Entry 6XBM (electron microscopy, 3.14 A resolution); this record covers chains A and B of the 5 polymer chains in the assembly.

# Chain A
Name: Guanine nucleotide-binding protein G(i) subunit alpha-1
Organism: Homo sapiens
UniProt: P63096 (GNAI1_HUMAN); residues 1-354 here = UniProt positions 1-354
Sequence (354 residues; numbered 1 to 354; the number before each row is that of its first residue):
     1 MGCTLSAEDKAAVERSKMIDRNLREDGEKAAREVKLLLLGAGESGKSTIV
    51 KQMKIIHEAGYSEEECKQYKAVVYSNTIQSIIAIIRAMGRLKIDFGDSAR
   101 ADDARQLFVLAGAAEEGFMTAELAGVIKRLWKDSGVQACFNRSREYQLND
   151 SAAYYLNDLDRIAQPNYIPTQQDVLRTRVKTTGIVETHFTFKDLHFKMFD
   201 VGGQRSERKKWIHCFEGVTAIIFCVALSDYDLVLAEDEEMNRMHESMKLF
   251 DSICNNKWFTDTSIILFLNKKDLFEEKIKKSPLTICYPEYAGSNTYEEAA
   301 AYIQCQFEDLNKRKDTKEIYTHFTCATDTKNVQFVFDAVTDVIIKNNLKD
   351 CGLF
Unresolved in the structure: 1-4, 55-182, 234-240
UniProt features mapped onto this chain:
  - region: Lys35 to Thr48 (G1 motif), Asp173 to Thr181 (G2 motif), Phe196 to Arg205 (G3 motif), Ile265 to Asp272 (G4 motif), Thr324 to Thr329 (G5 motif)
  - binding site (GTP): Glu43 to Thr48, Ser151, Leu175 to Thr181, Asp200 to Gln204, Asn269 to Asp272, Ala326
  - binding site (Mg(2+)): Ser47, Thr181
  - modified residue: Arg178 (ADP-ribosylarginine), Gln204 (Deamidated glutamine), Cys351 (ADP-ribosylcysteine)
  - lipidation: Gly2 (N-myristoyl glycine), Cys3 (S-palmitoyl cysteine)
  - natural variant: Gly40 (G40C: In NEDHISB; G40R: In NEDHISB), Gly45 (G45D: In NEDHISB), Thr48 (T48I: In NEDHISB; T48K: In NEDHISB), Gln52 (Q52P: In NEDHISB), Ser75 (deletion: In NEDHISB; uncertain significance), Gln172 (deletion: In NEDHISB), Asp173 (D173V: In NEDHISB), Glu186 to Phe189 (deletion: In NEDHISB; uncertain significance), Cys224 (C224Y: In NEDHISB), Lys270 (K270N: In NEDHISB; K270R: In NEDHISB), Asp272 (D272G: In NEDHISB), Ala326 (A326P: In NEDHISB), 1 further natural variant entry in UniProt
  - mutagenesis: Gly42 (G42R: Abolishes switch to an activated conformation and dissociation from beta and gamma subunits upon GTP binding. Abolishes interaction with RGS family members), Glu116 (E116L: Enhances interaction (inactive GDP-bound) with RGS14), Gln147 (Q147L: Enhances interaction (inactive GDP-bound) with RGS14), Glu245 (E245L: Enhances interaction (inactive GDP-bound) with RGS14)

# Chain B
Name: Guanine nucleotide-binding protein G(I)/G(S)/G(T) subunit beta-1
Organism: Homo sapiens
UniProt: P62873 (GBB1_HUMAN); residues 2-340 here = UniProt positions 2-340
Sequence (344 residues; each row starts with the number of its first residue; numbers below 1 keep their minus sign (Pro-3 is residue -3)):
    -3 PGSSGSELDQLRQEAEQLKNQIRDARKACADATLSQITNNIDPVGRIQMR
    47 TRRTLRGHLAKIYAMHWGTDSRLLVSASQDGKLIIWDSYTTNKVHAIPLR
    97 SSWVMTCAYAPSGNYVACGGLDNICSIYNLKTREGNVRVSRELAGHTGYL
   147 SCCRFLDDNQIVTSSGDTTCALWDIETGQQTTTFTGHTGDVMSLSLAPDT
   197 RLFVSGACDASAKLWDVREGMCRQTFTGHESDINAICFFPNGNAFATGSD
   247 DATCRLFDLRADQELMTYSHDNIICGITSVSFSKSGRLLLAGYDDFNCNV
   297 WDALKADRAGVLAGHDNRVSCLGVTDDGMAVATGSWDSFLKIWN
Unresolved in the structure: -3 to 1
Construct notes: expression tag (-3 to 1)
UniProt features mapped onto this chain:
  - modified residue: Ser2 (N-acetylserine), His266 (Phosphohistidine)
  - natural variant: Leu30 (L30F: In MRD42; uncertain significance), Arg52 (R52G: In MRD42), Gly64 (G64V: In MRD42), Asp76 (D76E: In MRD42; D76G: In MRD42), Gly77 (G77S: In MRD42), Lys78 (K78R: In MRD42), Ile80 (I80N: In MRD42; I80T: In MRD42), His91 (H91R: In MRD42; uncertain significance), Ala92 (A92T: In MRD42), Pro94 (P94S: In MRD42), Leu95 (L95P: In MRD42), Arg96 (R96L: In MRD42), 5 further natural variant entries in UniProt

# How chain A and chain B interact
Pairs across the interface (47):
  Val13(A) with Asn88(B)
  Arg15(A) with Val90(B), hydrogen bond (side chain-backbone); His91(B), hydrogen bond
  Ser16(A) with Asn88(B), hydrogen bond; Lys89(B), hydrogen bond (side chain-backbone)
  Ile19(A) with Lys89(B)
  Asp20(A) with Lys89(B), salt bridge
  Leu23(A) with Gly53(B); Leu55(B); Lys78(B); Ile80(B), hydrophobic
  Asp26(A) with Lys78(B), salt bridge
  Gly27(A) with Leu55(B)
  Gly183(A) with Asn119(B)
  Ile184(A) with Trp99(B); Leu117(B), hydrogen bond (backbone-backbone)
  Phe199(A) with Trp99(B), hydrophobic
  Gln204(A) with Leu117(B); Asn119(B); Gly144(B), hydrogen bond (side chain-backbone); Tyr145(B)
  Ser206(A) with Tyr145(B); Gly162(B); Asp186(B)
  Glu207(A) with Asp186(B), hydrogen bond (backbone-side chain)
  Lys209(A) with Asp228(B), salt bridge
  Lys210(A) with Met101(B); Tyr145(B); Met188(B); Cys204(B); Asp228(B), salt bridge; Asn230(B), hydrogen bond; Asp246(B), salt bridge
  His213(A) with Lys57(B); Tyr59(B); Trp332(B)
  Cys214(A) with Lys57(B); Tyr59(B); Gln75(B); Trp99(B); Met101(B), hydrophobic
  Phe215(A) with Trp99(B), hydrophobic; Leu117(B), hydrophobic
  Glu216(A) with Lys57(B); Trp332(B)
  Trp258(A) with Arg314(B); Trp332(B), hydrophobic
Other interface residues (no listed pair), chain A (26 interface residues in all): Ala12, Arg24, Val201, Arg205, Trp211
Other interface residues (no listed pair), chain B (30 interface residues in all): Arg52, Asp76, Ala92, Asp118

# Overview
The interface between chain A and chain B involves 26 residues on one side and 30 on the other, with 8
hydrogen bonds and 5 salt bridges. Polar pairs include Asp20(A)-Lys89(B), Asp26(A)-Lys78(B) and
Lys209(A)-Asp228(B).
Chain A is Guanine nucleotide-binding protein G(i) subunit alpha-1 and chain B is Guanine nucleotide-binding
protein G(I)/G(S)/G(T) subunit beta-1, both from Homo sapiens; the structure, Structure of human SMO-Gi
complex with 24(S),25-EC, was determined by electron microscopy, deposited together with 6XBJ, 6XBK and 6XBL.
